Entry 2D9Q (X-ray diffraction, 2.80 A resolution); this record covers chains A and B.

Chain A:
Name: CSF3
Source organism: Homo sapiens
UniProtKB: P09919 (CSF3_HUMAN); residues 1-174 here correspond to UniProt positions 31-204 (UniProt number = residue number + 30)
Chain sequence (174 residues; each row starts with the number of its first residue):
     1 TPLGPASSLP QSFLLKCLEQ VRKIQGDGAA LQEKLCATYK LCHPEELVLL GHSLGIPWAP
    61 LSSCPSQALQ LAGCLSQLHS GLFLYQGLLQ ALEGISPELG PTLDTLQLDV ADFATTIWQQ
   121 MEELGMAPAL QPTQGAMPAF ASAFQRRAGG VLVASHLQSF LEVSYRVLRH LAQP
Not modelled in the structure: 1-6
Disulfide bonds: Cys36-Cys42, Cys64-Cys74

Chain B:
Name: Granulocyte colony-stimulating factor receptor
Source organism: Homo sapiens
Notes: fragment: Ig-CRH DOMAIN
UniProtKB: Q99062 (CSF3R_HUMAN); residues 2-309 here correspond to UniProt positions 25-332 (UniProt number = residue number + 23)
Chain sequence (313 residues; numbered 2 to 314; the number before each row is that of its first residue):
     2 ECGHISVSAP IVHLGDPITA SCIIKQNCSH LDPEPQILWR LGAELQPGGR QQRLSDGTQE
    62 SIITLPHLNH TQAFLSCSLN WGNSLQILDQ VELRAGYPPA IPHNLSCLMN LTTSSLICQW
   122 EPGPETHLPT SFTLKSFKSR GNCQTQGDSI LDCVPKDGQS HCSIPRKHLL LYQNMGIWVQ
   182 AENALGTSMS PQLCLDPMDV VKLEPPMLRT MDPSPEAAPP QAGCLQLSWE PWQPGLHINQ
   242 KCELRHKPQR GEASWALVGP LPLEALQYEL CGLLPATAYT LQIRCIRWPL PGHWSDWSPS
   302 LELRTTERAA APR
Not modelled in the structure: 2, 215-221, 309-314
Construct notes: engineered mutation Ser79 (Cys102 in Q99062), Ser164 (Cys187 in Q99062), Ser229 (Cys252 in Q99062); cloning artifact (310-314)
Curated features (UniProtKB/Swiss-Prot):
  - motif: Trp295 to Ser299 (WSXWS motif)
  - glycosylation (N-linked (GlcNAc...) asparagine): Asn28, Asn70, Asn105, Asn111
Disulfide bonds: Cys3-Cys29, Cys23-Cys78, Cys108-Cys119, Cys144-Cys195, Cys154-Cys163, Cys225-Cys272, Cys243-Cys286
Covalently attached groups: N-acetylglucosamine (NAG) linked to Asn111

How chain A and chain B interact:
Contacting residue pairs (20; chain A residue first):
  Lys16(A) - Leu291(B)
  Glu19(A) - Tyr173(B)  hydrogen bond
  Glu19(A) - His238(B)
  Glu19(A) - Ile239(B)
  Glu19(A) - Arg288(B)  salt bridge
  Gln20(A) - Tyr173(B)
  Arg22(A) - His238(B)  hydrogen bond (side chain-backbone)
  Arg22(A) - Asn240(B)
  Lys23(A) - His238(B)
  Leu108(A) - Arg167(B)
  Asp109(A) - Arg167(B)  salt bridge
  Asp109(A) - Leu172(B)
  Asp112(A) - Arg167(B)  salt bridge
  Asp112(A) - Leu171(B)
  Asp112(A) - Leu172(B)  hydrogen bond (side chain-backbone)
  Thr115(A) - Gln174(B)
  Thr116(A) - Tyr173(B)
  Thr116(A) - Gln174(B)
  Gln119(A) - Arg141(B)
  Gln119(A) - Gln174(B)
Also at the interface, not in a pair above, chain A (13 interface residues in all): Ser12, Leu15
Also at the interface, not in a pair above, chain B (16 interface residues in all): Lys168, Leu170, Asp197, Met199, Pro290

Overview:
Chain A and chain B form an interface of 13 and 16 residues respectively; the contacts include 3 hydrogen
bonds and 3 salt bridges. Polar pairs include Glu19(A)-Arg288(B), Asp109(A)-Arg167(B) and Asp112(A)-Arg167(B).
N-acetylglucosamine is covalently linked to Asn111(B).
Chain A is CSF3 and chain B is Granulocyte colony-stimulating factor receptor, both from Homo sapiens; the
structure, Crystal Structure of the Human GCSF-Receptor Signaling Complex, was determined by X-ray
diffraction.
